8CPP - chain A; structure by X-ray diffraction, 2.10 A resolution.

[Chain A]
Molecule: Cytochrome P450CAM
Organism: Pseudomonas putida
Notes: EC 1.14.15.1
Reference sequence: P00183 (CPXA_PSEPU); residues 1-414 here = UniProt positions 1-414
Chain sequence (414 residues; row label = number of the first residue in the row):
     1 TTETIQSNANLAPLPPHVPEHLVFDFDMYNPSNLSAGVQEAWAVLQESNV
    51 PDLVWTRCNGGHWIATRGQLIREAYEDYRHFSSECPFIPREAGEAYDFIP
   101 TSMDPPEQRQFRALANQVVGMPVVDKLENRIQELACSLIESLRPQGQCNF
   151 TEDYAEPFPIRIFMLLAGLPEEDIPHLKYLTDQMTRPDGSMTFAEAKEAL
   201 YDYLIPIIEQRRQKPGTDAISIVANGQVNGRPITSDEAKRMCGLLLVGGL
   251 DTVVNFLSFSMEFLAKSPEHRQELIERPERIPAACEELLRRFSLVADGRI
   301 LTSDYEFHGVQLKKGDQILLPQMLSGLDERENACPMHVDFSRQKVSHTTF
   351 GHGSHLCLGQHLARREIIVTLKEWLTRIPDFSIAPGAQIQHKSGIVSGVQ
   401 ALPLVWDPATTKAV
Disordered / not traced: 1-9
Ion coordination: heme Fe near Cys357 (its only coordinating residue here)
Residues lining bound ligands:
  - heme (HEM): Tyr75, Pro100, Thr101, Gln108, Arg112, Val119, Phe163, Leu244, Leu245, Gly248, Gly249, Thr252, Val253, Phe256, Leu294, Val295, Asp297, Arg299, Gln322, Thr349, Phe350, Gly351, Ser354, His355, Leu356, Cys357, Leu358, Gly359, Leu362, Ala363
  - thiocamphor (TCM): Phe87, Tyr96, Thr101, Thr185, Leu244, Val247, Gly248, Thr252, Val295, Asp297, Ile395, Val396
From the paper describing this entry:
  - binding site for thiocamphor: Tyr96

[Overview]
Bound to chain A: heme and thiocamphor. From the paper: a binding site for thiocamphor at Tyr96.
Chain A is Cytochrome P450CAM (Pseudomonas putida); the structure, Crystal structures of cytochrome P450-cam
complexed with camphane, thiocamphor, and adamantane: factors controlling P450 substrate hydroxylation, was
determined by X-ray diffraction together with 4CPP and 6CPP from the same study.
